8OM4 - chains E and r of the 34 polymer chains in the assembly; structure by electron microscopy, 2.32 A resolution.

== Chain E ==
Molecule: 37S ribosomal protein S5, mitochondrial
From: Saccharomyces cerevisiae
UniProtKB: P33759 (RT05_YEAST); numbering as in UniProt (aligned over 1-307)
Chain sequence (307 residues; numbered 1 to 307; the number before each row is that of its first residue):
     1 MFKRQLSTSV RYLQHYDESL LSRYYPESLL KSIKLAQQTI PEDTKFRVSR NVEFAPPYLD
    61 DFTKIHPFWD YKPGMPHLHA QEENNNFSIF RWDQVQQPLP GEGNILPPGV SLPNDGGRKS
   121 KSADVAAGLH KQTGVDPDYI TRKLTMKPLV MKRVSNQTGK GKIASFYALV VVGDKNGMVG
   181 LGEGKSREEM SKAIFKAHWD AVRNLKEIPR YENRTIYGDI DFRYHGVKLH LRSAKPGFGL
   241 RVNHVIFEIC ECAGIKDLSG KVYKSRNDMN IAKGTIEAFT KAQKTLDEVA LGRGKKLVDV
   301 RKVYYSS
Unresolved in the structure: 1-13

== Chain r ==
Molecule: 15S mitochondrial rRNA
From: Saccharomyces cerevisiae
Sequence (1647 nucleotides; row label = number of the first residue in the row; note: 2 numbers in that range are skipped by the numbering (no residue carries them; nothing is unmodelled there)):
     1 GUAAAAAAUU UAUAAGAAUA UGAUGUUGGU UCAGAUUAAG CGCUAAAUAA GGACAUGACA
    61 CAUGCGAAUC AUACGUUUAU UAUUGAUAAG AUAAUAAAUA UGUGGUGUAA ACGUGAGUAA
   121 UUUUAUUAGG AAUUAAUGAA CUAUAGAAUA AGCUAAAUAC UUAAUAUAUU AUUAUAUAAA
   181 AAUAAUUUAU AUAAUAAAAA GGAUAUAUAU AUAAUAUAUA UUUAUCUAUA GUCAAGCCAA
   241 UAAUGGUUUA GGUAGUAGGU UUAUUAAGAG UUAAACCUAG CCAACGAUCC AUAAUCGAUA
   301 AUGAAAGUUA GAACGAUCAC GUUGACUCUG AAAUAUAGUC AAUAUCUAUA AGAUACAGCA
   361 GUGAGGAAUA UUGGACAAUG AUCGAAAGAU UGAUCCAGUU ACUUAUUAGG AUGAUAUAUA
   421 AAAAUAUUUU AUUUUAUUUA UAAAUAUUAA AUAUUUAUAA UAAUAAUAAU AAUAAUAUAU
   481 AUAUAUAAAU UGAUUAAAAA UAAAAUCCAU AAAUAAUUAA AAUAAUGAUA UUAAUUACCA
   541 UAUAUAUUUU UAUAUGGAUA UAUAUAUUAA UAAUAAUAUU AAUUUUAUUA UUAUUAAUAA
   601 UAUAUUUUAA UAGUCCUGAC UAAUAUUUGU GCCAGCAGUC GCGGUAACAC AAAGAGGGCG
   661 AGCGUUAAUC AUAAUGGUUU AAAGGAUCCG UAGAAUGAAU UAUAUAUUAU AAUUUAGAGU
   721 UAAUAAAAU
   731 UAAUUAAAGA AUUAUAAUAG UAAAGAUGAA AUAAUAAUAA UAAUUAUAAG ACUAAUAUAU
   791 GUGAAAAUAU UAAUUAAAUA UUAACUGACA UUGAGGGAUU AAAACUAGAG UAGCGAAACG
   851 GAUUCGAUAC CCGUGUAGUU CUAGUAGUAA ACUAUGAAUA CAAUUAUUUA UA
   904 UAUAUAUUAU AUAUAAAUAA UAAAUGAAAA UGAAAGUAUU CCACCUGAAG AGUACGUUAG
   964 CAAUAAUGAA ACUCAAAACA AUAGACGGUU ACAGACUUAA GCAGUGGAGC AUGUUAUUUA
  1024 AUUCGAUAAU CCACGACUAA CCUUACCAUA UUUUGAAUAU UAUAAUAAUU AUUAUAAUUA
  1084 UUAUAUUACA GGCGUUACAU UGUUGUCUUU AGUUCGUGCU GCAAAGUUUU AGAUUAAGUU
  1144 CAUAAACGAA CAAAACUCCA UAUAUAUAAU UUUAAUUAUA UAUAAUUUUA UAUUAUUUAU
  1204 UAAUAUAAAG AAAGGAAUUA AGACAAAUCA UAAUGAUCCU UAUAAUAUGG GUAAUAGACG
  1264 UGCUAUAAUA AAAUGAUAAU AAAAUUAUAU AAAAUAUAUU UAAUUAUAUU UAAUUAAUAA
  1324 UAUAAAACAU UUUAAUUUUU AAUAUAUUUU UUUAUUAUAU AUUAAUAUGA AUUAUAAUCU
  1384 GAAAUUCGAU UAUAUGAAAA AAGAAUUGCU AGUAAUACGU AAAUUAGUAU GUUACGGUGA
  1444 AUAUUCUAAC UGUUUCGCAC UAAUCACUCA UCACGCGUUG AAACAUAUUA UUAUCUUAUU
  1504 AUUUAUAUAA UAUUUUUUAA UAAAUAUUAA UAAUUAUUAA UUUAUAUUUA UUUAUAUCAG
  1564 AAAUAAUAUG AAUUAAUGCG AAGUUGAAAU ACAGUUACCG UAGGGGAACC UGCGGUGGGC
  1624 UUAUAAAUAU CUUAAAUAUU CUUACA
Unresolved in the structure: 1-11, 168-193, 210-215, 423-475, 546-547, 561-602, 764-768, 909-911, 1075-1078, 1529-1536

== Chain E / chain r interface ==
Pairs across the interface (97; chain E residue first):
  Arg50(E) - U1168(r)  hydrogen bond to the sugar
  Arg50(E) - U1184(r)  hydrogen bond to the sugar
  Asn51(E) - A1169(r)  base contact
  Asn51(E) - A1183(r)  hydrogen bond to the base
  Asn51(E) - U1184(r)  sugar contact
  Gln132(E) - U1120(r)  hydrogen bond to the sugar
  Gln132(E) - G1121(r)  hydrogen bond to the phosphate
  Lys152(E) - U24(r)  salt bridge to the phosphate
  Lys152(E) - G25(r)  salt bridge to the phosphate
  Val154(E) - A23(r)  sugar contact
  Val154(E) - A1127(r)  phosphate contact
  Ser155(E) - G22(r)  hydrogen bond to the sugar
  Ser155(E) - A23(r)  hydrogen bond to the sugar
  Ser155(E) - A1127(r)  sugar contact
  Ser155(E) - A1128(r)  phosphate contact
  Asn156(E) - G22(r)  base contact
  Asn156(E) - A986(r)  hydrogen bond to the sugar
  Asn156(E) - A1128(r)  hydrogen bond to the phosphate
  Gln157(E) - G22(r)  base contact
  Gln157(E) - A986(r)  hydrogen bond to the sugar
  Gln157(E) - G987(r)  sugar contact
  Gln157(E) - U1464(r)  base contact
  Gln157(E) - A1466(r)  hydrogen bond to the base
  Thr158(E) - G987(r)  hydrogen bond to the sugar
  Thr158(E) - A1466(r)  hydrogen bond to the base
  Gly159(E) - G987(r)  hydrogen bond to the phosphate
  Gly159(E) - A988(r)  phosphate contact
  Gly159(E) - A1466(r)  hydrogen bond to the base
  Lys162(E) - G22(r)  sugar contact
  Lys162(E) - U1464(r)  phosphate contact
  Lys162(E) - A1465(r)  salt bridge to the phosphate
  Glu183(E) - A1126(r)  sugar contact
  Lys185(E) - A1127(r)  salt bridge to the phosphate
  Lys185(E) - A1128(r)  salt bridge to the phosphate
  Arg187(E) - U1117(r)  salt bridge to the phosphate
  Arg187(E) - C1118(r)  salt bridge to the phosphate
  Glu188(E) - C1118(r)  phosphate contact
  Lys196(E) - G1119(r)  salt bridge to the phosphate
  Lys196(E) - U1120(r)  salt bridge to the phosphate
  Trp199(E) - G1121(r)  hydrogen bond to the phosphate
  Arg203(E) - G1121(r)  salt bridge to the phosphate
  Arg203(E) - C1122(r)  salt bridge to the phosphate
  Arg223(E) - G929(r)  salt bridge to the phosphate
  Arg223(E) - A930(r)  salt bridge to the phosphate
  Tyr224(E) - C1125(r)  sugar contact
  His225(E) - A930(r)  phosphate contact
  His225(E) - A931(r)  salt bridge to the phosphate
  His225(E) - C1125(r)  salt bridge to the phosphate
  Gly226(E) - A930(r)  phosphate contact
  Lys228(E) - G676(r)  salt bridge to the phosphate
  Lys228(E) - G677(r)  salt bridge to the phosphate
  His230(E) - U675(r)  stacking on the base
  Arg232(E) - A14(r)  hydrogen bond to the sugar
  Arg232(E) - U675(r)  hydrogen bond to the base
  Lys235(E) - A12(r)  base contact
  Phe238(E) - U13(r)  sugar contact
  Phe238(E) - A14(r)  phosphate contact
  Arg241(E) - U13(r)  phosphate contact
  Arg241(E) - A14(r)  salt bridge to the phosphate
  Arg241(E) - A15(r)  base contact
  Val242(E) - A15(r)  hydrogen bond to the sugar
  Asn243(E) - A15(r)  sugar contact
  Asn243(E) - G16(r)  hydrogen bond to the phosphate
  His244(E) - G16(r)  hydrogen bond to the phosphate
  His244(E) - A17(r)  salt bridge to the phosphate
  Ser259(E) - A14(r)  hydrogen bond to the phosphate
  Gly260(E) - A14(r)  sugar contact
  Gly260(E) - A15(r)  sugar contact
  Lys261(E) - A14(r)  sugar contact
  Lys261(E) - A15(r)  salt bridge to the phosphate
  Lys261(E) - G16(r)  salt bridge to the phosphate
  Lys261(E) - U672(r)  phosphate contact
  Lys261(E) - A673(r)  salt bridge to the phosphate
  Lys261(E) - U675(r)  base contact
  Val262(E) - G16(r)  hydrogen bond to the phosphate
  Tyr263(E) - A673(r)  hydrogen bond to the sugar
  Tyr263(E) - A674(r)  phosphate contact
  Tyr263(E) - U675(r)  hydrogen bond to the phosphate
  Tyr263(E) - G676(r)  phosphate contact
  Lys264(E) - U26(r)  phosphate contact
  Lys264(E) - U27(r)  salt bridge to the phosphate
  Lys264(E) - A673(r)  hydrogen bond to the base
  Lys264(E) - A930(r)  salt bridge to the phosphate
  Ser265(E) - U26(r)  hydrogen bond to the phosphate
  Arg266(E) - G16(r)  salt bridge to the phosphate
  Arg266(E) - A673(r)  salt bridge to the phosphate
  Asn267(E) - G25(r)  hydrogen bond to the phosphate
  Asn267(E) - U26(r)  hydrogen bond to the phosphate
  Asp268(E) - A17(r)  phosphate contact
  Met269(E) - G25(r)  phosphate contact
  Met269(E) - C1125(r)  sugar contact
  Met269(E) - A1126(r)  sugar contact
  Asn270(E) - G25(r)  phosphate contact
  Asn270(E) - U26(r)  phosphate contact
  Asn270(E) - C1125(r)  hydrogen bond to the sugar
  Lys273(E) - C1125(r)  hydrogen bond to the phosphate
  Lys273(E) - A1126(r)  salt bridge to the phosphate
Other interface residues (no listed pair), chain E (51 interface residues in all): Arg47, Arg153, Lys160, Gly161, Ile163, Tyr167, Asp221
Other interface residues (no listed pair), chain r (44 interface residues in all): U1116, G1129, U1170

== Overview ==
The interface between chain E and chain r involves 51 residues on one side and 44 on the other; the contacts
include 31 hydrogen bonds, 27 salt bridges and 1 aromatic stacking contact. Polar contacts include
Asn51(E)-A1183(r), Gln157(E)-A1466(r) and Thr158(E)-A1466(r).
Here chain E is 37S ribosomal protein S5, mitochondrial and chain r is 15S mitochondrial rRNA, both from
Saccharomyces cerevisiae. Entry 8OM4 (Small subunit of yeast mitochondrial ribosome) was determined by
electron microscopy together with 8OM2 and 8OM3 from the same study.
